3EPE - chains A and B; structure by X-ray diffraction, 1.85 A resolution.

[Chain A (and B)]
Protein: Glutamate receptor 4, Glutamate receptor
From: Rattus norvegicus
Notes: fragment: ligand binding domain and 654-958); chain B of this document is another copy of the same molecule, construct and numbering; everything in this record applies to it too
Reference sequence: P19493 (GRIA4_RAT); the construct has insertions or renumbered stretches relative to UniProt, so the offset changes along the chain: 1-113 = UniProt 416-528; 116-257 = UniProt 654-795
Amino-acid sequence (257 residues; numbered 1 to 257; the number before each row is that of its first residue):
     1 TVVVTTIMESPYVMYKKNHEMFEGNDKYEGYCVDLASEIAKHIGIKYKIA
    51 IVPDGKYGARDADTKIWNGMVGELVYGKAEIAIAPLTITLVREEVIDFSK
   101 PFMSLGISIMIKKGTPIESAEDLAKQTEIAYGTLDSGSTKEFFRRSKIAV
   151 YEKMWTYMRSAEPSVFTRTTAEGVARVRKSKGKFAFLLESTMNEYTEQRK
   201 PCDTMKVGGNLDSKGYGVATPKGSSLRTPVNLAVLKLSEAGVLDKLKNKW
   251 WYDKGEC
Differences from the reference sequence: linker (114-115); variant R227 (Gly765 in P19493), T228 (Asn766 in P19493), P229 (Ala767 in P19493), S238 (Asn776 in P19493), A240 (Gln778 in P19493), V242 (Leu780 in P19493)
Disulfides: C202-C257
Residues lining bound ligands: glutamic acid (GLU): Y57, P85, L86, T87, R92, L134, G137, S138, T139, L188, E189, M192, Y216
Curated features (UniProtKB/Swiss-Prot):
  - binding site (L-glutamate): P85, T87, R92, S138, T139, E189

[How chain A and chain B interact]
Contacting residue pairs (24; chain A residue first):
  T89(A) - E239(B)
  L90(A) - L232(B)
  L90(A) - K236(B)
  L90(A) - E239(B)  hydrogen bond (backbone-side chain)
  E93(A) - K100(B)  salt bridge
  E93(A) - N231(B)  hydrogen bond
  E93(A) - L235(B)
  F98(A) - K100(B)  hydrogen bond (backbone-side chain)
  S99(A) - K100(B)
  K100(A) - I88(B)
  K100(A) - E93(B)  salt bridge
  K100(A) - F98(B)  hydrogen bond (side chain-backbone)
  K100(A) - S99(B)
  P101(A) - P101(B)
  S213(A) - S238(B)
  R227(A) - R227(B)
  N231(A) - E93(B)  hydrogen bond
  L232(A) - L90(B)
  L235(A) - I88(B)  hydrophobic
  L235(A) - E93(B)
  K236(A) - L90(B)
  S238(A) - S213(B)
  E239(A) - T89(B)
  E239(A) - L90(B)  hydrogen bond (side chain-backbone)
Interface residues without a listed pair, chain A (19 interface residues in all): I88, E94, S104, D244
Interface residues without a listed pair, chain B (19 interface residues in all): E94, S104, L211

[Summary]
The chain A/chain B interface involves 19 residues from each chain, with 6 hydrogen bonds and 2 salt bridges.
Polar pairs include E93(A)-K100(B), L90(A)-E239(B) and E93(A)-N231(B). Ligands of chain A: glutamic acid.
UniProt lists 6 L-glutamate-binding residues on chain A.
Both chains are Glutamate receptor 4, Glutamate receptor (Rattus norvegicus). Entry 3EPE (Crystal Structure of
the GluR4 Ligand-Binding domain in complex with glutamate) was determined by X-ray diffraction, deposited
together with 3EN3.
